Entry 9D93 (electron microscopy, 2.85 A resolution); this record covers chains Pc and Sb of the 45 polymer chains in the assembly.

# Chain Pc
Protein: Tail spike, gp29
Source organism: Mycobacterium phage Bxb1
Reference sequence: Q9B092 (Q9B092_BPMB1); residue numbers follow UniProt; this construct covers 1-617
Chain sequence (617 residues; numbered 1 to 617; the number before each row is that of its first residue):
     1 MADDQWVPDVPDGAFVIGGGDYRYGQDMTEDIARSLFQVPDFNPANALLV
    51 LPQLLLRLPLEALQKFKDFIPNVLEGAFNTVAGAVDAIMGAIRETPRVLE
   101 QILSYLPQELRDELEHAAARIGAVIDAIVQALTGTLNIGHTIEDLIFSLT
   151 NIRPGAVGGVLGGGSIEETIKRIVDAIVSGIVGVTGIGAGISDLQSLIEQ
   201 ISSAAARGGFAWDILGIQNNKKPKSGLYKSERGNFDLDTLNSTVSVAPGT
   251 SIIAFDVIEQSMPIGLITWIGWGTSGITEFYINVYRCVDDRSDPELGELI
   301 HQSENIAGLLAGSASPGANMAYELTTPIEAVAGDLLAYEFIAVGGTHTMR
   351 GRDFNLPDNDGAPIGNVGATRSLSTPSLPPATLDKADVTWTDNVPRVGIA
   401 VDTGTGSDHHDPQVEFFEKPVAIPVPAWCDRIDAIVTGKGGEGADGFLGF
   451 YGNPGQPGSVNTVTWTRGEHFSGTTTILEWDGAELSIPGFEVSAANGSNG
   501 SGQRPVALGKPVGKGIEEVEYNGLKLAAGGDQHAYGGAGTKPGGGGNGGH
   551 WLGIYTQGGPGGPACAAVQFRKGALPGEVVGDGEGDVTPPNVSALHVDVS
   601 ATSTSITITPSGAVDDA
Disordered / not traced: 1-3, 614-617

# Chain Sb
Protein: Tail wing base, gp30
Source organism: Mycobacterium phage Bxb1
Reference sequence: Q9B091 (Q9B091_BPMB1); residues 1-496 here = UniProt positions 1-496
Chain sequence (496 residues; row label = number of the first residue in the row):
     1 MPSGLRGYNVYRNGVRQNTSPVTELGSVTITGLTPGTDYSSQITVTAIDM
    51 AGNESEPKTLAELEAEAATDELSPADPLAPAVRAQIDALVAAKMKPTSGK
   101 EADGAMVGIETPTGSYYKAYGGDRTKNQPLFLEQNFRYGSCSKMACNTLL
   151 LREIDRGHVDWDDTLDQFIDGIPNGDKITVRYLLLFQDGLKDWLQGDPAV
   201 QQTYFLNPTLNYDPLAYIRASTPVFEPGTDSHYSNAATLLMGKILEWCDA
   251 EFYTGRSARELIVEEWKNTVGMESLHWPTTNYMNQPYVRGWTPNMALPQI
   301 QAILGPFAFLAGLLGYPTSKDLEWTAVSTTWSDAAGSLAGNMEDFVKFGK
   351 ALYEGEFLSEEMNQLRKEIFTRYVEYEPAGPHQGPGWMGFGLNSICWGHW
   401 LGWVGNLGGYIAVLFYNQDDGSVIATMLNNFAGHADAVDLFYQIAYLLNP
   451 ESTGHRDWIFRPDPAEDADEVRDPTLYLTVESTGDNQIPADVPFEI
Disordered / not traced: 1-2, 478-496

# Interface between chain Pc and chain Sb
Residue-residue contacts - 80 pairs, chain Pc then chain Sb:
  Phe-450(Pc) with Gln-285(Sb)
  Gln-456(Pc) with Thr-19(Sb), hydrogen bond (side chain-backbone); Ser-20(Sb); Pro-21(Sb)
  Pro-457(Pc) with Arg-6(Sb), hydrogen bond (backbone-side chain)
  Ser-459(Pc) with Arg-6(Sb); Met-50(Sb), hydrogen bond (side chain-backbone); Ala-51(Sb); Gly-52(Sb), hydrogen bond (side chain-backbone)
  Val-460(Pc) with Met-50(Sb), hydrogen bond (backbone-backbone); Ala-51(Sb)
  Asn-461(Pc) with Ala-51(Sb)
  Ala-494(Pc) with Ala-51(Sb)
  Ala-495(Pc) with Ala-51(Sb), hydrogen bond (backbone-backbone); Gly-52(Sb)
  Pro-505(Pc) with Gln-285(Sb)
  Val-506(Pc) with Thr-280(Sb); Tyr-282(Sb), hydrophobic
  Ala-507(Pc) with Thr-280(Sb); Tyr-282(Sb); Met-283(Sb); Asn-284(Sb)
  Asp-586(Pc) with Ser-3(Sb), hydrogen bond (side chain-backbone); Asp-49(Sb); Ala-51(Sb); Asn-53(Sb), hydrogen bond (backbone-side chain)
  Val-587(Pc) with Asn-53(Sb)
  Thr-588(Pc) with Asn-53(Sb)
  Pro-589(Pc) with Asn-53(Sb); Glu-54(Sb); Ser-55(Sb)
  Pro-590(Pc) with Leu-5(Sb), hydrophobic; Ala-47(Sb); Ile-48(Sb); Asp-49(Sb); Asn-53(Sb)
  Val-592(Pc) with Ala-47(Sb), hydrophobic; Ser-55(Sb); Lys-58(Sb), hydrogen bond (backbone-side chain)
  Leu-595(Pc) with Tyr-8(Sb), hydrophobic; Leu-63(Sb)
  Val-597(Pc) with Leu-63(Sb), hydrophobic
  Val-599(Pc) with Ala-65(Sb), hydrophobic
  Ala-601(Pc) with Ala-68(Sb); Asp-70(Sb)
  Thr-602(Pc) with Thr-69(Sb); Asp-70(Sb), hydrogen bond (backbone-backbone)
  Ser-603(Pc) with Leu-33(Sb); Thr-34(Sb); Pro-35(Sb); Asp-70(Sb)
  Thr-604(Pc) with Thr-31(Sb); Gly-32(Sb), hydrogen bond (backbone-backbone); Leu-33(Sb), hydrogen bond (backbone-backbone)
  Ser-605(Pc) with Ile-30(Sb)
  Ile-606(Pc) with Val-28(Sb); Thr-29(Sb); Ile-30(Sb), hydrogen bond (backbone-backbone); Leu-33(Sb), hydrophobic; Tyr-39(Sb), hydrophobic; Ala-67(Sb)
  Thr-607(Pc) with Ser-27(Sb); Val-28(Sb); Thr-29(Sb)
  Ile-608(Pc) with Ser-27(Sb), hydrogen bond (backbone-side chain); Val-28(Sb), hydrogen bond (backbone-backbone); Ile-30(Sb), hydrophobic; Leu-60(Sb), hydrophobic
  Thr-609(Pc) with Gly-26(Sb); Ser-27(Sb), hydrogen bond
  Pro-610(Pc) with Tyr-8(Sb), hydrophobic; Val-22(Sb), hydrophobic; Glu-24(Sb); Gly-26(Sb)
  Ser-611(Pc) with Tyr-8(Sb); Glu-24(Sb)
  Gly-612(Pc) with Tyr-8(Sb), hydrogen bond (backbone-side chain); Glu-24(Sb), hydrogen bond (backbone-side chain)
  Ala-613(Pc) with Tyr-8(Sb), hydrogen bond (backbone-side chain); Ala-47(Sb), hydrophobic
Also at the interface, not in a pair above, chain Pc (37 interface residues in all): Gly-458, Ser-498, Ser-593, His-596
Also at the interface, not in a pair above, chain Sb (48 interface residues in all): Val-10, Arg-16, Thr-23, Leu-25, Val-45, Glu-66

# Summary
37 residues of chain Pc face 48 of chain Sb across their interface; the contacts include 19 hydrogen bonds.
Polar pairs include Gln-456(Pc)/Thr-19(Sb), Pro-457(Pc)/Arg-6(Sb) and Ser-459(Pc)/Met-50(Sb).
Here chain Pc is Tail spike, gp29 and chain Sb is Tail wing base, gp30, both from Mycobacterium phage Bxb1.
Entry 9D93 (Mycobacteriophage Bxb1 tail tip - Composite map and model) was determined by electron microscopy,
deposited together with 9D9W, 9D94, 9D9L and 9D9X.
